PDB entry 9C99 | X-ray diffraction, 1.95 A resolution | chains A and B

== Chain A (and B) ==
Molecule: AprG
From: Streptoalloteichus tenebrarius
Notes: chain B of this document is another copy of the same molecule, construct and numbering; everything in this record applies to it too
Sequence (339 residues; numbered 1 to 339; the number before each row is that of its first residue):
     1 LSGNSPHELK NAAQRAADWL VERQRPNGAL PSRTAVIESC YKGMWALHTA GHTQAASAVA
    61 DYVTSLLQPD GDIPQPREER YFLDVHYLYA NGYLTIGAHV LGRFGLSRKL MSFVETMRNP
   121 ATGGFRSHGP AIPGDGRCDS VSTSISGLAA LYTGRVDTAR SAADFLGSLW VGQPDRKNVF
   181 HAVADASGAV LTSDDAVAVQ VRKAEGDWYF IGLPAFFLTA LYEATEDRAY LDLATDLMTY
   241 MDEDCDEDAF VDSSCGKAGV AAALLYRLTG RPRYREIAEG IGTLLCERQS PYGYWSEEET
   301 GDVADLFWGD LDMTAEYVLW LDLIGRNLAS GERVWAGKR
Not modelled in the structure: 1-2, 337-339
Glycans and other covalent adducts: N-(2-hydroxyethyl)acetamide (A1AU8) linked to Lys257

== Chain A / chain B interface ==
Residue-residue contacts (75; chain A residue first):
  Pro6(A) - Gln54(B)  hydrogen bond (backbone-side chain)
  His7(A) - Gln54(B)  hydrogen bond
  Lys10(A) - Gly51(B)  hydrogen bond (side chain-backbone)
  Lys10(A) - Thr53(B)
  Lys10(A) - Gln54(B)
  Pro26(A) - Arg333(B)  hydrogen bond (backbone-side chain)
  Asn27(A) - Arg333(B)
  His48(A) - His48(B)
  His48(A) - Val100(B)
  Thr49(A) - Gly51(B)
  Thr49(A) - Thr53(B)
  Ala50(A) - Gly51(B)
  Gly51(A) - Lys10(B)  hydrogen bond (backbone-side chain)
  Gly51(A) - Thr49(B)
  Gly51(A) - Ala50(B)
  Gly51(A) - Gly51(B)
  Thr53(A) - Lys10(B)
  Thr53(A) - Thr49(B)
  Thr53(A) - Asp322(B)  hydrogen bond
  Thr53(A) - Arg326(B)
  Gln54(A) - Pro6(B)  hydrogen bond (side chain-backbone)
  Gln54(A) - His7(B)
  Gln54(A) - Lys10(B)
  Gln54(A) - Gly325(B)
  Gln54(A) - Arg326(B)
  Ser57(A) - Arg326(B)
  Ser57(A) - Ser330(B)  hydrogen bond (backbone-side chain)
  Ala58(A) - Arg333(B)
  Asp61(A) - Ser330(B)  hydrogen bond
  Asp61(A) - Arg333(B)  salt bridge
  His99(A) - Leu151(B)
  His99(A) - Tyr152(B)  hydrogen bond (side chain-backbone)
  Leu101(A) - Arg326(B)  hydrogen bond (backbone-side chain)
  Gly102(A) - Tyr152(B)
  Gly102(A) - Glu223(B)
  Arg103(A) - Glu223(B)
  Arg103(A) - Arg267(B)
  Arg103(A) - Ser330(B)  hydrogen bond
  Phe104(A) - Leu151(B)
  Phe104(A) - Tyr152(B)  hydrophobic
  Phe104(A) - Ala224(B)  hydrophobic
  Gly105(A) - Glu223(B)  hydrogen bond (backbone-backbone)
  Gly105(A) - Ala224(B)
  Arg108(A) - Ala224(B)  hydrogen bond (side chain-backbone)
  Arg108(A) - Glu226(B)  salt bridge
  Lys109(A) - Glu226(B)  salt bridge
  Leu151(A) - His99(B)
  Tyr152(A) - His99(B)  hydrogen bond (backbone-side chain)
  Tyr152(A) - Gly102(B)
  Tyr152(A) - Phe104(B)
  Tyr152(A) - Tyr152(B)
  Thr153(A) - Gly154(B)
  Gly154(A) - Thr153(B)
  Glu223(A) - Gly102(B)
  Glu223(A) - Arg103(B)
  Glu223(A) - Gly105(B)  hydrogen bond (backbone-backbone)
  Ala224(A) - Phe104(B)  hydrophobic
  Ala224(A) - Gly105(B)
  Ala224(A) - Arg108(B)  hydrogen bond (backbone-side chain)
  Glu226(A) - Arg108(B)  salt bridge
  Glu226(A) - Lys109(B)  salt bridge
  Arg267(A) - Arg103(B)
  Asp322(A) - Thr53(B)  hydrogen bond
  Gly325(A) - Gln54(B)
  Arg326(A) - Thr53(B)
  Arg326(A) - Gln54(B)
  Arg326(A) - Ser57(B)
  Arg326(A) - Leu101(B)  hydrogen bond (side chain-backbone)
  Ala329(A) - Gln54(B)
  Ser330(A) - Ser57(B)
  Ser330(A) - Asp61(B)  hydrogen bond
  Ser330(A) - Arg103(B)  hydrogen bond
  Arg333(A) - Pro26(B)  hydrogen bond (side chain-backbone)
  Arg333(A) - Ala58(B)
  Arg333(A) - Asp61(B)  salt bridge
Other interface residues (no listed pair), chain A (40 interface residues in all): Gly28, Val100, Ala220, Thr225
Other interface residues (no listed pair), chain B (42 interface residues in all): Gln14, Asn27, Gly28, Ala220, Thr225, Ala329, Val334

== In short ==
Chain A and chain B form an interface of 40 and 42 residues respectively, with 22 hydrogen bonds and 6 salt
bridges. Polar contacts include Asp61(A)-Arg333(B), Arg108(A)-Glu226(B) and Lys109(A)-Glu226(B).
Chain A and chain B are both AprG (Streptoalloteichus tenebrarius); the structure, Crystal structure of AprG
complexed with a two-carbon amino sugar fragment (acetamidoacetaldehyde), was determined by X-ray diffraction
(same publication as 9C95, 9C9A and 9C9B).
